Entry 9JI2 (electron microscopy, 3.38 A resolution); this record covers chains C and O of the 8 polymer chains in the assembly.

# Chain C
Molecule: DNA-directed RNA polymerase subunit beta
From: Mycobacterium tuberculosis
Notes: EC 2.7.7.6
Reference sequence: P9WGY9 (RPOB_MYCTU); numbering as in UniProt (aligned over 1-1178)
Chain sequence (1178 residues; numbered 1 to 1178; the number before each row is that of its first residue):
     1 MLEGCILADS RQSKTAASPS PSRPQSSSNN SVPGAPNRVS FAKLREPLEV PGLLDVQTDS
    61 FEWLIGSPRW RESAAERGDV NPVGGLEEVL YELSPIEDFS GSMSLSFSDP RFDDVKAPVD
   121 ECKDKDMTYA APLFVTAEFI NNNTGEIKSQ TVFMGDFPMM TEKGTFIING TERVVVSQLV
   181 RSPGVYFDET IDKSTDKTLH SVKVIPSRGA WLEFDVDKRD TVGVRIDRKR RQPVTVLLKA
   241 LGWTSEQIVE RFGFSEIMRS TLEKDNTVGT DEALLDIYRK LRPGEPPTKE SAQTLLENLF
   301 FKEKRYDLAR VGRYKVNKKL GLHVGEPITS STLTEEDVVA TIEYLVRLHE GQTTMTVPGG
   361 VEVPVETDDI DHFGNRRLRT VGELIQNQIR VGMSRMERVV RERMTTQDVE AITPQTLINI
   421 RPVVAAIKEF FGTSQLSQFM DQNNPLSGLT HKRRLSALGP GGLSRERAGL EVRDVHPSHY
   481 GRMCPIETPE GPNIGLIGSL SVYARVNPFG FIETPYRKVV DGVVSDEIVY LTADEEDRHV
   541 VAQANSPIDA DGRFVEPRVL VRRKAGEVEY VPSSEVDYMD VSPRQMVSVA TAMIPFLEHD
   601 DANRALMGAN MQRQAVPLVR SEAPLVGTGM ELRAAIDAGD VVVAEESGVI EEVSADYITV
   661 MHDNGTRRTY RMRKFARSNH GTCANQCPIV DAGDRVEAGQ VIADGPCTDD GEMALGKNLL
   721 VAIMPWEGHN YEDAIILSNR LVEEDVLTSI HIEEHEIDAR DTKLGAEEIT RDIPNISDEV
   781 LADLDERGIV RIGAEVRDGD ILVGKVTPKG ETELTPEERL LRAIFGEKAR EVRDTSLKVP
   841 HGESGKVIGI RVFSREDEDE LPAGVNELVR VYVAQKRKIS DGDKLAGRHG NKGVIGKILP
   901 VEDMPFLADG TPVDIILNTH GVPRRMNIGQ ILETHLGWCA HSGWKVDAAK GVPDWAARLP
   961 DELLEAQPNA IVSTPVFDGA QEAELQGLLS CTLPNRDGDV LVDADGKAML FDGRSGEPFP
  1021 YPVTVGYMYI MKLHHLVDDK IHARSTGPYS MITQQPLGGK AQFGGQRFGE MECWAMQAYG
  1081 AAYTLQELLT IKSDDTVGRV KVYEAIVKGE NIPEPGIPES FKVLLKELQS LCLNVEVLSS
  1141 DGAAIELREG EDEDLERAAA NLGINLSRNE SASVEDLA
Disordered / not traced: 1-29, 1141-1178

# Chain O
Molecule: Non-template strand DNA
Sequence (108 nucleotides; row label = number of the first residue in the row; numbers below 1 keep their minus sign (DA-56 is residue -56)):
   -56 ACCTCGAACA CTCGTCGCCC AGAGTTCACC TTGGAGCCAG GGACGGTTCA TTTGGGGTGC
     4 CGGAAACGGA CGCGTACAGG CCGTATAATG GGAGCTGTCA CGGATGCA
Disordered / not traced: -56 to 0

# How chain C and chain O interact
Residue-residue contacts (12):
  Gly209(C) with DC38(O), hydrogen bond to the base; DT39(O), base contact
  Trp211(C) with DT39(O), stacking on the base
  Asp227(C) with DT39(O), base contact
  Arg305(C) with DA36(O), base contact; DG37(O), hydrogen bond to the base
  Ile370(C) with DG40(O), base contact
  Asp371(C) with DG40(O), base contact
  Arg398(C) with DG35(O), hydrogen bond to the phosphate; DA36(O), salt bridge to the phosphate
  Arg467(C) with DT41(O), sugar contact
  Val472(C) with DG40(O), base contact
Interface residues without a listed pair, chain C (14 interface residues in all): Arg181, Arg208, Glu285, Arg376, Glu466
Interface residues without a listed pair, chain O (8 interface residues in all): DG33

# Overview
14 residues of chain C face 8 of chain O across their interface; the contacts include 3 hydrogen bonds, 1 salt
bridge and 1 aromatic stacking contact. Polar pairs include Gly209(C)-DC38(O), Arg305(C)-DG37(O) and
Arg398(C)-DG35(O).
Chain C is DNA-directed RNA polymerase subunit beta (Mycobacterium tuberculosis) and chain O is Non-template
strand DNA; the structure, Cryo-EM structure of Mycobacterium tuberculosis transcription activation complex
with unphosphated PhoP, was determined by electron microscopy (same publication as 9KET, 9KEU and 9KEV).
